Entry 3R6T (X-ray diffraction, 1.20 A resolution); this record covers chain A.

# Chain A
Molecule: Catechol O-methyltransferase
Organism: Rattus norvegicus
Notes: EC 2.1.1.6
UniProt: P22734 (COMT_RAT); numbering as in UniProt (aligned over 44-264)
Chain sequence (221 residues; numbered 44 to 264; the number before each row is that of its first residue):
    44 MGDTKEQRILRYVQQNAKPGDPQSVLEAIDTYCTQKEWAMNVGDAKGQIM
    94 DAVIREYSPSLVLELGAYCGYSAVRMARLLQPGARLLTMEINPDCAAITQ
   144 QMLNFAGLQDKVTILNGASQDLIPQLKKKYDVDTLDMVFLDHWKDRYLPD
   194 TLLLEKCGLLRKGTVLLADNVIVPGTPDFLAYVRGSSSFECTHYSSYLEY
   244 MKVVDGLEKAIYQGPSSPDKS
Unresolved in the structure: 44-45, 259-264
Differences from the reference sequence: engineered mutation Ile134 (Met in P22734), Cys138 (Tyr in P22734)
Metal / ion sites: Mg2+: Asp184, Asp212, Asn213 (together with LU1)
Small-molecule neighbours:
  - dithiane diol (DTD): Leu195, Glu198, Tyr225, Ser229, Ser231, Phe232, Tyr255
  - LU1 (4'-fluoro-4,5-dihydroxy-N-{(2E)-3-[(2S,4R,5R)-4-hydroxy-5-(6-methyl-9H-purin-9-yl)tetrahydrofuran-2-yl]prop-2-en-1-yl}biphenyl-3-carboxamide): Trp81, Met83, Lys89, Gly109, Tyr111, Met132, Glu133, Ile134, Asn135, Gly160, Ala161, Ser162, Gln163, Asp184, His185, Trp186, Lys187, Arg189, Asp212, Asn213, Val216, Pro217, Leu241, Glu242
  - N-cyclohexyltaurine (NHE; 2-[N-cyclohexylamino]ethane sulfonic acid): Lys79, Glu80, Trp81, Met244

# In short
Bound to chain A: compound LU1, dithiane diol and N-cyclohexyltaurine. Asp184, Asp212 and Asn213 coordinate
Mg2+.
Chain A is Catechol O-methyltransferase (Rattus norvegicus); the structure, Rat catechol o-methyltransferase
in complex with the bisubstrate inhibitor 4'-fluoro-4,5-dihydroxy-biphenyl-3-carboxylic acid
{(E)-3-[(2S,4R,5R)-4-hydroxy-5-(6-methyl-purin-9-yl)-tetrahydro-furan-2-yl]-allyl}-amide, was determined by
X-ray diffraction together with 3S68, 3U81, 3NWB and 3NWE from the same study.
